PDB entry 8YX7 | electron microscopy, 2.80 A resolution | chains A and E of the 5 polymer chains in the assembly

Chain A (and E):
Molecule: Ligand-gated cation channel ZACN
From: Homo sapiens
Notes: chain E of this document is another copy of the same molecule, construct and numbering; everything in this record applies to it too
UniProtKB: Q401N2 (ZACN_HUMAN); the construct has insertions or renumbered stretches relative to UniProt, so the offset changes along the chain: -7 to 28 = UniProt 1-36; 37-412 = UniProt 37-412
Chain sequence (420 residues; each row starts with the number of its first residue; numbers below 1 keep their minus sign (Met-7 is residue -7)):
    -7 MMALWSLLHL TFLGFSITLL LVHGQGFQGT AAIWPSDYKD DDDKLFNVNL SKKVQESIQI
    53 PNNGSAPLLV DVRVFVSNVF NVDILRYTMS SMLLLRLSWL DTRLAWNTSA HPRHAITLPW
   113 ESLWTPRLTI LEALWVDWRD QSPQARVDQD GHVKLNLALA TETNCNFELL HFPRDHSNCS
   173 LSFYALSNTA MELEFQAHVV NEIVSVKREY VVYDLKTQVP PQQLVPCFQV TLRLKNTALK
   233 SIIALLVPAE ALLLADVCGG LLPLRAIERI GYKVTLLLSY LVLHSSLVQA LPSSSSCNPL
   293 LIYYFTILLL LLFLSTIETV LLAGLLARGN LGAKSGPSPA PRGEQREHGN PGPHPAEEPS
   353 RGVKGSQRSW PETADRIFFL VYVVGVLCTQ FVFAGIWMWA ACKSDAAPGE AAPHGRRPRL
Unresolved in the structure: -7 to 46, 321-359, 410-412
Construct notes: insertion (29-36)
Disulfides: Cys157-Cys171, Cys289-Cys394
Covalently attached groups: N-acetylglucosamine (NAG) linked to Asn55, Asn170

How chain A and chain E interact:
Residue-residue contacts (95; chain A residue first):
  Phe67(A) with His406(E)
  Asn70(A) with Asn156(E)
  Phe72(A) with Leu126(E), hydrophobic
  Asn73(A) with Arg78(E), hydrogen bond
  Met84(A) with Leu123(E); Glu124(E); Ala125(E); Leu126(E), hydrophobic
  Leu86(A) with Leu123(E), hydrophobic; Leu178(E), hydrophobic; His406(E)
  Arg88(A) with His406(E), hydrogen bond
  Arg105(A) with Gln51(E); Ile52(E), hydrogen bond (side chain-backbone); Asn54(E), hydrogen bond; Arg95(E)
  Ile108(A) with Gln51(E)
  Thr109(A) with Ile50(E); Gln51(E), hydrogen bond (backbone-side chain)
  Leu110(A) with Gln47(E)
  Arg131(A) with Ile122(E), hydrogen bond (side chain-backbone); Leu123(E); Ala125(E), hydrogen bond (side chain-backbone)
  Ser134(A) with Glu113(E), hydrogen bond
  Gln136(A) with Ile50(E); Arg119(E)
  Arg138(A) with Ser179(E), hydrogen bond (side chain-backbone); Asn180(E); Thr181(E); Glu184(E), salt bridge
  Asn148(A) with Leu178(E)
  Ala150(A) with Thr121(E)
  Ala152(A) with Leu126(E)
  Asn193(A) with Pro400(E)
  Glu194(A) with Gly401(E); His406(E)
  Ile195(A) with Ala399(E); Pro400(E); Gly401(E), hydrogen bond (backbone-backbone)
  Val196(A) with Asn156(E); Asn158(E), hydrogen bond (backbone-side chain); Ala399(E); Glu402(E)
  Ser197(A) with Asn156(E); Asn158(E)
  Val198(A) with Ser287(E), hydrogen bond (backbone-side chain); Asp397(E)
  Lys199(A) with Tyr79(E), hydrogen bond (backbone-side chain); Phe159(E), hydrogen bond (side chain-backbone); Ser285(E); Ser286(E); Ser287(E)
  Arg200(A) with Arg78(E), hydrogen bond (side chain-backbone); Tyr79(E); Asn156(E), hydrogen bond; Ser287(E)
  Glu201(A) with Ser285(E)
  Thr229(A) with Ser287(E)
  Ala230(A) with Ser285(E)
  Leu231(A) with Ser285(E), hydrogen bond (backbone-side chain); Asn290(E); Tyr295(E)
  Lys232(A) with Val280(E); Leu283(E); Ser285(E), hydrogen bond (backbone-side chain)
  Ile235(A) with His276(E); Ile294(E), hydrophobic; Tyr295(E), hydrophobic; Thr298(E)
  Ala236(A) with Val280(E), hydrophobic
  Val239(A) with Leu302(E), hydrophobic
  Pro240(A) with Leu273(E), hydrophobic; Leu301(E), hydrophobic
  Ala243(A) with Phe305(E), hydrophobic
  Leu244(A) with Leu273(E), hydrophobic; Phe305(E), hydrophobic
  Leu246(A) with Ile309(E), hydrophobic
  Ala247(A) with Ile309(E), hydrophobic
  Cys250(A) with Ile309(E), hydrophobic; Leu313(E), hydrophobic
  Gly251(A) with Val312(E)
  Leu253(A) with Leu313(E), hydrophobic; Arg320(E), hydrogen bond (backbone-side chain)
  Leu254(A) with Gly316(E); Arg320(E)
  Pro255(A) with Ala319(E), hydrophobic; Arg320(E)
  Ile259(A) with Ile259(E), hydrophobic
  Glu260(A) with Ile259(E); Ile262(E)
  Tyr264(A) with Ile262(E), hydrophobic; Val266(E), hydrophobic; Val312(E), hydrophobic
  Thr267(A) with Val266(E)
  Ser271(A) with Leu270(E)
Also at the interface, not in a pair above, chain A (57 interface residues in all): Ser69, Asp129, Val203, Gly252, Arg257, Leu268, Leu270, Asp367
Also at the interface, not in a pair above, chain E (64 interface residues in all): Pro53, Thr80, Trp127, Glu160, Ala258, Ser277, Ala315, Ser396, Ala404, Pro405

Summary:
Chain A and chain E form an interface of 57 and 64 residues respectively, with 19 hydrogen bonds and 1 salt
bridge. Polar pairs include Arg138(A)-Glu184(E), Asn73(A)-Arg78(E) and Arg88(A)-His406(E). N-acetylglucosamine
is covalently linked to Asn55(A) and Asn170(A).
Chain A and chain E are both Ligand-gated cation channel ZACN (Homo sapiens); the structure, Structure of a
Cys-loop Receptor under Acidic Condition, was determined by electron microscopy, deposited together with 8YX8.
